Entry 3A3O (X-ray diffraction, 1.90 A resolution); this record covers chains A and B.

# Chain A
Protein: Tk-subtilisin
Source organism: Thermococcus kodakarensis
Notes: EC 3.4.21.-; fragment: Residue in UNP 94-422
UniProtKB: P58502 (TKSU_PYRKO); residues 70-398 here correspond to UniProt positions 94-422 (UniProt number = residue number + 24)
Sequence (329 residues; each row starts with the number of its first residue):
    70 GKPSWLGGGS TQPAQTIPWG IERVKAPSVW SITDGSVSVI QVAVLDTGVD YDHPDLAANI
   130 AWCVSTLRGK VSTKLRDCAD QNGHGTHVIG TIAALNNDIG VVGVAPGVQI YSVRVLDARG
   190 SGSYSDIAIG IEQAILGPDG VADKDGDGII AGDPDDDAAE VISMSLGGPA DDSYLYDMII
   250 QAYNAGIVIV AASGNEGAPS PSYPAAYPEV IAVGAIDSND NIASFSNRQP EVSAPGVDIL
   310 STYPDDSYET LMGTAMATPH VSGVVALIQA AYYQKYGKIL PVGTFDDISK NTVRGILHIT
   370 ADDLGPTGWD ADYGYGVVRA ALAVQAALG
Unresolved in the structure: 70-80
Cystine bridges: Cys-132/Cys-147
Sequence notes: engineered mutation Ala-324 (Ser348 in P58502)
Bound ions: Ca2+ site 1: Gln-84, Asp-124, Leu-164, Asn-166, Ile-168, Val-170; Ca2+ site 2: Val-108, Gln-110, Ala-227, Glu-229; Ca2+ site 3: Asp-119, Asp-314, Asp-315; Ca2+ site 4: Leu-205, Asp-208, Val-210, Asp-226; Ca2+ site 5: Asp-212, Asp-214, Asp-216, Ile-218, Asp-222, Asp-225; Ca2+ site 6: Asp-214, Asp-216, Asp-222; Ca2+ site 7: Asp-372, Leu-373, Pro-375, Gly-377, Asp-379
Swiss-Prot annotation at these positions:
  - active site (Charge relay system): Asp-115, His-153

# Chain B
Protein: Tk-subtilisin
Source organism: Thermococcus kodakarensis
Notes: fragment: Tk-propeptide, Residue in UNP 25-88
UniProtKB: P58502 (TKSU_PYRKO); residues 1-64 here correspond to UniProt positions 25-88 (UniProt number = residue number + 24)
Sequence (64 residues; row label = number of the first residue in the row):
     1 GEQNTIRVIV SVDKAKFNPH EVLGIGGHIV YQFKLIPAVV VDVPANAVGK LKKMPGVEKV
    61 EFDH
Unresolved in the structure: 1-4
Bound ions: Zn2+: His-28, Asp-42

# Interface between chain A and chain B
Contacting residue pairs - 37 pairs, chain A then chain B:
  Arg-137(A) / Arg-7(B)  hydrogen bond (backbone-side chain)
  Arg-137(A) / Val-30(B)
  Gly-138(A) / Arg-7(B)
  Gly-138(A) / Val-30(B)
  Gly-138(A) / Tyr-31(B)
  Val-140(A) / Tyr-31(B)  hydrophobic
  Gly-191(A) / His-64(B)
  Ser-192(A) / Asp-63(B)
  Ser-192(A) / His-64(B)
  Tyr-193(A) / Asp-63(B)  hydrogen bond (backbone-side chain)
  Tyr-193(A) / His-64(B)  hydrogen bond (backbone-backbone)
  Ser-194(A) / Asp-63(B)  hydrogen bond
  Ala-197(A) / Phe-33(B)
  Ile-198(A) / Tyr-31(B)  hydrophobic
  Ile-198(A) / Phe-33(B)  hydrophobic
  Glu-201(A) / Tyr-31(B)  hydrogen bond
  Glu-201(A) / Phe-33(B)
  Glu-201(A) / Lys-34(B)  hydrogen bond (side chain-backbone)
  Glu-201(A) / Leu-35(B)  hydrogen bond (side chain-backbone)
  Gln-202(A) / Tyr-31(B)
  Ile-204(A) / Leu-35(B)  hydrophobic
  Leu-205(A) / Lys-34(B)
  Ala-239(A) / His-64(B)
  Asp-241(A) / Glu-61(B)
  Asp-241(A) / Phe-62(B)
  Asp-241(A) / His-64(B)  salt bridge
  Ser-242(A) / Lys-59(B)
  Ser-242(A) / Glu-61(B)  hydrogen bond (backbone-side chain)
  Tyr-243(A) / Ile-9(B)
  Tyr-243(A) / Ile-36(B)
  Tyr-243(A) / Glu-61(B)  hydrogen bond (backbone-side chain)
  Tyr-243(A) / Asp-63(B)
  Asp-246(A) / Ile-36(B)
  Met-247(A) / Phe-33(B)  hydrophobic
  Met-247(A) / Ile-36(B)  hydrophobic
  Gln-250(A) / Leu-35(B)
  Gln-250(A) / Ile-36(B)
Interface residues without a listed pair, chain A (22 interface residues in all): Gly-209, Ala-211
Interface residues without a listed pair, chain B (15 interface residues in all): Ser-11, Val-40

# Overview
22 residues of chain A and 15 residues of chain B are in contact, with 9 hydrogen bonds and 1 salt bridge.
Polar contacts include Asp-241(A)/His-64(B), Arg-137(A)/Arg-7(B) and Tyr-193(A)/Asp-63(B). Curated annotation
(UniProt) lists active-site residues Asp-115(A) and His-153(A) on chain A.
Here chain A is Tk-subtilisin and chain B is Tk-subtilisin, both from Thermococcus kodakarensis. Entry 3A3O
(Crystal structure of complex between SA-subtilisin and Tk-propeptide with deletion of the five C-terminal
residues) was determined by X-ray diffraction, deposited together with 3A3N and 3A3P.
